Entry 7YEV (electron microscopy, 3.60 A resolution); this record covers chains I and J of the 22 polymer chains in the assembly.

# Chain I (and J)
Molecule: Lambda-2 protein
From: Mammalian orthoreovirus 3
Notes: chain J of this document is another copy of the same molecule, construct and numbering; everything in this record applies to it too
UniProt: C9E871 (C9E871_9REOV); residue numbers follow UniProt; this construct covers 1-1289
Sequence (1289 residues; numbered 1 to 1289; the number before each row is that of its first residue):
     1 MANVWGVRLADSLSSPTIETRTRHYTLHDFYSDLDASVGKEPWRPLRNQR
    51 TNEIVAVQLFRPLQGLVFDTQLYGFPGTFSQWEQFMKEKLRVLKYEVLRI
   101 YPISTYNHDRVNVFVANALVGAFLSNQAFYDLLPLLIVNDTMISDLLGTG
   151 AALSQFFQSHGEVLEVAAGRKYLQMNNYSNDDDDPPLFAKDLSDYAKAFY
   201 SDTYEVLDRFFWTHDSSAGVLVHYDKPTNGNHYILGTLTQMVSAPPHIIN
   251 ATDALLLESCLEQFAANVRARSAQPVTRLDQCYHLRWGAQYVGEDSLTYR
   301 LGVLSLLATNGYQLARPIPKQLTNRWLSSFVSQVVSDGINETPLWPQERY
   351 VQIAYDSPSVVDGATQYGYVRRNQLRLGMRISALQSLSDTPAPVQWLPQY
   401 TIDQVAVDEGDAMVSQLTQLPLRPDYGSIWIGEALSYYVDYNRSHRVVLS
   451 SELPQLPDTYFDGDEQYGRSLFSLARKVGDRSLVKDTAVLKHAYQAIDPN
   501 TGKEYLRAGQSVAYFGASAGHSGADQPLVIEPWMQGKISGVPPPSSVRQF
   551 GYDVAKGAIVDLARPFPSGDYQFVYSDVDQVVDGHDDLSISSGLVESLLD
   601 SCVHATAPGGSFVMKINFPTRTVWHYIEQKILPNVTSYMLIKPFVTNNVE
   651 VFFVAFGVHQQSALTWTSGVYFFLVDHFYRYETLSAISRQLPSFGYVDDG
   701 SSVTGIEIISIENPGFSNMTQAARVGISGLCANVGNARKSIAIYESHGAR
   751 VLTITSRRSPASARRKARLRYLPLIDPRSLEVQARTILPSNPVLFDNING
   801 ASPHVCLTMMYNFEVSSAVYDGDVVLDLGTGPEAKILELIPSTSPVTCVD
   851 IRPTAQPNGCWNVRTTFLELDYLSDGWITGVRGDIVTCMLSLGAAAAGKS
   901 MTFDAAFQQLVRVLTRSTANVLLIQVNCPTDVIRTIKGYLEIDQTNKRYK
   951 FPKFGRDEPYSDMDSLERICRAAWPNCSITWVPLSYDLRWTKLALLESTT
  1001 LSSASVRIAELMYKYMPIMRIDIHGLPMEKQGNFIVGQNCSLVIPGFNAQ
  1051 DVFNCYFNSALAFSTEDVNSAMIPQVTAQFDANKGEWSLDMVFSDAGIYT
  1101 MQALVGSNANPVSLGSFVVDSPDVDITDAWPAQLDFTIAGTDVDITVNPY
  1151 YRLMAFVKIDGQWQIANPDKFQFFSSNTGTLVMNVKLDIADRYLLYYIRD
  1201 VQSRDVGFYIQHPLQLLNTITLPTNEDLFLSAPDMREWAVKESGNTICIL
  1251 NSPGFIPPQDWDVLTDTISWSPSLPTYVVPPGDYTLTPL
Not modelled in the structure: 1, 1026-1289
Residues lining bound ligands:
  - S-adenosylmethionine (SAM), molecule 1: Ser482, Tyr514, Gly516, Ala517, Ser518, His521, Pro527, Gly551, Tyr552, Asp553, Val560, Asp561, Leu562, Asp577, Val578, Asp579, Val582, Asp583
  - S-adenosylmethionine (SAM), molecule 2: Thr808, Gly829, Thr830, Gly831, Asp850, Ile851, Arg852, Asp871, Tyr872, Leu873, Met889, Leu890, Ser891, Ala895

# How chain I and chain J interact
Pairs across the interface (76):
  Asp182(I) - Arg91(J)  salt bridge
  Gln419(I) - His108(J)
  Pro421(I) - Arg23(J)  hydrogen bond (backbone-side chain)
  Leu422(I) - Arg23(J)
  Gln466(I) - Ser272(J)
  Tyr467(I) - Ser272(J)
  Tyr467(I) - Ala273(J)
  Ser470(I) - Arg271(J)  hydrogen bond (side chain-backbone)
  Ser470(I) - Ser272(J)
  Ser470(I) - Ala273(J)
  Leu471(I) - Ala273(J)
  Gly509(I) - Gly955(J)
  Ser511(I) - Phe954(J)  hydrogen bond (side chain-backbone)
  Ala519(I) - Ser388(J)
  Gly520(I) - Ser388(J)  hydrogen bond (backbone-side chain)
  Ser545(I) - Pro952(J)
  Ser545(I) - Lys953(J)
  Tyr552(I) - Gln783(J)  hydrogen bond (backbone-side chain)
  Asp553(I) - Leu387(J)
  Asp553(I) - Ser388(J)
  Asp553(I) - Arg785(J)  salt bridge
  Val554(I) - Arg785(J)  hydrogen bond (backbone-side chain)
  Ala555(I) - Thr390(J)
  Ala555(I) - Val394(J)
  Gly557(I) - Gln395(J)
  Ala558(I) - Gln395(J)
  Ile559(I) - Gln395(J)  hydrogen bond (backbone-backbone)
  Ile559(I) - Trp396(J)
  Ile559(I) - Leu397(J)  hydrogen bond (backbone-backbone)
  Ile559(I) - Ile741(J)  hydrophobic
  Ile559(I) - Ser779(J)
  Ile559(I) - Gln783(J)
  Ile559(I) - Arg785(J)
  Val560(I) - Leu397(J)  hydrophobic
  Val560(I) - Gln399(J)
  Asp561(I) - Gln399(J)  hydrogen bond (backbone-side chain)
  Arg564(I) - Gln399(J)  hydrogen bond (backbone-side chain)
  Arg564(I) - Tyr400(J)  hydrogen bond (side chain-backbone)
  Arg564(I) - Thr401(J)
  Arg564(I) - Asp776(J)  salt bridge
  Pro565(I) - Gln399(J)
  Pro565(I) - Thr854(J)
  Phe566(I) - Gln399(J)
  Phe566(I) - Pro832(J)
  Phe566(I) - Arg852(J)
  Phe566(I) - Ala855(J)  hydrophobic
  Pro567(I) - Leu397(J)
  Pro567(I) - Pro398(J)
  Pro567(I) - Pro832(J)  hydrophobic
  Pro567(I) - Glu833(J)
  Pro567(I) - Ala855(J)
  Ser568(I) - Pro832(J)
  Ser568(I) - Arg852(J)  hydrogen bond (backbone-side chain)
  Gly569(I) - Arg852(J)  hydrogen bond (backbone-side chain)
  Asp570(I) - Arg852(J)  salt bridge
  Gln572(I) - Gly955(J)
  Asp583(I) - Arg778(J)  salt bridge
  His585(I) - Arg380(J)
  His604(I) - Arg852(J)
  His604(I) - Pro853(J)
  Ala605(I) - Arg852(J)
  Ser693(I) - Ala273(J)
  Ser693(I) - Pro275(J)
  Phe694(I) - Ala273(J)
  Gly695(I) - Pro275(J)
  Tyr696(I) - Pro275(J)
  Val697(I) - Arg21(J)
  Asp699(I) - Arg21(J)  salt bridge
  Ser746(I) - His28(J)
  His747(I) - His28(J)
  His747(I) - Tyr31(J)
  His747(I) - Ser32(J)  hydrogen bond
  His747(I) - Asp35(J)
  His747(I) - Lys94(J)
  His747(I) - Leu98(J)
  His747(I) - Ile103(J)
Interface residues without a listed pair, chain I (51 interface residues in all): Arg50, Arg325, Thr418, Leu474, Ser546, Val582, Asp586, Pro608, Ala749
Interface residues without a listed pair, chain J (50 interface residues in all): Ile18, Thr20, Glu88, Tyr95, Gln274, Ile381, Gly898

# Summary
51 residues of chain I and 50 residues of chain J are in contact, with 14 hydrogen bonds and 6 salt bridges.
Polar contacts include Asp182(I)-Arg91(J), Asp553(I)-Arg785(J) and Arg564(I)-Asp776(J). Bound to chain I:
S-adenosylmethionine.
Chain I and chain J are both Lambda-2 protein (Mammalian orthoreovirus 3); the structure, In situ structure of
polymerase complex of mammalian reovirus in the pre-elongation state, was determined by electron microscopy,
deposited together with 7YED, 7YEZ, 7YF0 and 7YFE.
